4NTN - chains A and E of the 6 polymer chains in the assembly; structure by X-ray diffraction, 1.99 A resolution.

# Chain A (and E)
Molecule: 6-carboxy-5,6,7,8-tetrahydropterin synthase
Organism: Escherichia coli
Notes: EC 4.1.2.50; chain E of this document is another copy of the same molecule, construct and numbering; everything in this record applies to it too
UniProt: P65870 (QUED_ECOLI); numbering as in UniProt (aligned over 1-121)
Sequence (121 residues; row label = number of the first residue in the row):
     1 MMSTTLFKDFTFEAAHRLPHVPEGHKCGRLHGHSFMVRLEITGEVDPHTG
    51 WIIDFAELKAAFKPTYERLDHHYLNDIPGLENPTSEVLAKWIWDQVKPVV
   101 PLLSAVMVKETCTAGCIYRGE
Disordered / not traced: 1-2, 121 (chain E: 1, 121)
Modified positions: Mse1, Mse2 (selenomethionine); Mse36, Mse107 (selenomethionine; parent Met)
Swiss-Prot annotation at these positions:
  - active site: Cys27 (Proton acceptor), His71 (Charge relay system), Glu110 (Charge relay system)
  - binding site (Zn(2+)): His16, His31, His33
Ion coordination: Zn2+: His16, His31, His33
What the authors report for this chain:
  - Zn2+ coordination: His16, His31, His33
  - catalytic residues: Cys27, Asp70, His71
  - catalytic residues: His25, Asp54 (proposed by the authors, not directly observed)
  - mutagenesis - H25A/D54N/D70N/H71A, C27A: abolished catalytic activity
  - mutagenesis - D70N/H71A: decreased catalytic activity on H2NTP
  - mutagenesis - H25A/D54N: abolished catalytic activity on H2NTP
  - mutagenesis - D70N/H71A: unchanged catalytic activity
  - mutagenesis - H25A/D54N: decreased catalytic activity on sepiapterin

# How chain A and chain E interact
Pairs across the interface (34; chain A residue first):
  Leu18(A) - Trp51(E)  hydrophobic
  His20(A) - His48(E)  hydrogen bond (side chain-backbone)
  Val21(A) - Trp51(E)  hydrophobic
  His25(A) - Asp54(E)  salt bridge
  Asn82(A) - His48(E)  hydrogen bond (side chain-backbone)
  Asn82(A) - Thr49(E)  hydrogen bond (side chain-backbone)
  Asn82(A) - Gly50(E)
  Thr84(A) - Thr49(E)
  Thr84(A) - Gly50(E)  hydrogen bond (side chain-backbone)
  Glu86(A) - Thr4(E)
  Glu86(A) - Leu6(E)
  Glu86(A) - Gly50(E)
  Glu86(A) - Trp51(E)
  Glu86(A) - Ile52(E)  hydrogen bond (side chain-backbone)
  Val87(A) - Gly50(E)
  Lys109(A) - Phe7(E)
  Cys112(A) - Asp9(E)
  Thr113(A) - Lys8(E)  hydrogen bond
  Thr113(A) - Asp9(E)  hydrogen bond (backbone-backbone)
  Ala114(A) - Phe7(E)
  Ala114(A) - Phe55(E)  hydrophobic
  Gly115(A) - Leu6(E)
  Gly115(A) - Phe7(E)  hydrogen bond (backbone-backbone)
  Cys116(A) - Thr5(E)
  Cys116(A) - Leu6(E)  hydrophobic
  Cys116(A) - Phe7(E)
  Ile117(A) - Ser3(E)
  Ile117(A) - Thr4(E)
  Ile117(A) - Thr5(E)  hydrogen bond (backbone-backbone)
  Ile117(A) - Phe7(E)  hydrophobic
  Tyr118(A) - Ser3(E)
  Tyr118(A) - Thr4(E)
  Arg119(A) - Ser3(E)  hydrogen bond (backbone-backbone)
  Arg119(A) - Thr5(E)
Other interface residues (no listed pair), chain A (19 interface residues in all): Mse107, Glu110
Other interface residues (no listed pair), chain E (16 interface residues in all): Arg38, Val45

# Summary
Chain A and chain E form an interface of 19 and 16 residues respectively; the contacts include 10 hydrogen
bonds and 1 salt bridge. Polar contacts include His25(A)-Asp54(E), His20(A)-His48(E) and Asn82(A)-His48(E).
From the paper: catalytic residues Cys27(A), Asp70(A) and His71(A) among others; H25A/D54N/D70N/H71A and C27A
of chain A abolish catalytic activity; 4 substitutions were tested in all.
Both chains are 6-carboxy-5,6,7,8-tetrahydropterin synthase (Escherichia coli). Entry 4NTN (E.coli QueD, SeMet
protein, 2A resolution) was determined by X-ray diffraction (same publication as 4NTK and 4NTM).
